PDB entry 6RUR | X-ray diffraction, 6.00 A resolution (low resolution: residue-level contacts below are approximate; hydrogen-bond / salt-bridge calls are withheld) | chains B and Q of the 12 polymer chains in the assembly

Chain B:
Molecule: Complement C3
Source organism: Homo sapiens
UniProtKB: P01024 (CO3_HUMAN); residues 727-1641 here correspond to UniProt positions 749-1663 (UniProt number = residue number + 22)
Sequence (915 residues; each row starts with the number of its first residue):
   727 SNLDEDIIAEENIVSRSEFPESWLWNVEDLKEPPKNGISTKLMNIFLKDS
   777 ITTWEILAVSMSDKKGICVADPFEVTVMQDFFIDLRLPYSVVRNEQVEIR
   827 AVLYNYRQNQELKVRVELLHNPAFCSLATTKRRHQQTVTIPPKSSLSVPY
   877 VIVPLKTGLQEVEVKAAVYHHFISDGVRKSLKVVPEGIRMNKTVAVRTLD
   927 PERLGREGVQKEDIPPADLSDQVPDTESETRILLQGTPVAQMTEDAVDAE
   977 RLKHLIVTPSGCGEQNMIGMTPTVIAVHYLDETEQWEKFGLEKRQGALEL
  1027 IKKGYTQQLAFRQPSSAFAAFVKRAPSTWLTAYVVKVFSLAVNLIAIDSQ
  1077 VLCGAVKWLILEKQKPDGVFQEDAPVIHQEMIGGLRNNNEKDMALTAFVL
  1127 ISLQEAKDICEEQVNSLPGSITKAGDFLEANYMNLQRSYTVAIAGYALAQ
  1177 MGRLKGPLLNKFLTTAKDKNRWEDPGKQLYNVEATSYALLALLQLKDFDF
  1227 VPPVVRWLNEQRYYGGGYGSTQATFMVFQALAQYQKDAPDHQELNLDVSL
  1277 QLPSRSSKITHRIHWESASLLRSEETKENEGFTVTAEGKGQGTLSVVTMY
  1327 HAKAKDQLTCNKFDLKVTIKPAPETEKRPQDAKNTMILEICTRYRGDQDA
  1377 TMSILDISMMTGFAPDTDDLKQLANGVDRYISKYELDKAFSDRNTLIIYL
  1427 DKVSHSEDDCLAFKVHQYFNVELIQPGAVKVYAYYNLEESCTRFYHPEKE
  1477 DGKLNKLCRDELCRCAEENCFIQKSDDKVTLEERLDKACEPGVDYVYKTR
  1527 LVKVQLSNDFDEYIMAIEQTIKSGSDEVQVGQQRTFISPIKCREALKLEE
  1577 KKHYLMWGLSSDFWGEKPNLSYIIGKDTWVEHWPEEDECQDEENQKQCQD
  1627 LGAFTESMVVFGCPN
Unresolved in the structure: 727-728
Swiss-Prot annotation at these positions:
  - region: Glu1612 to Phe1637 (Interaction with CFP/properdin)
  - site: Arg932, Glu933 (Cleavage), Arg1281, Ser1282 (Cleavage), Arg1298, Ser1299 (Cleavage), Asn1641 (Coordinates Mg(2+) for interaction with Complement factor B Bb fragment (CFB))
  - modified residue (Phosphoserine): Ser946, Ser1299, Ser1551
  - glycosylation (N-linked (GlcNAc...) asparagine): Asn917, Asn1595
  - cross-link: Cys988 to Gln991 (Isoglutamyl cysteine thioester (Cys-Gln))
Disulfides: Cys851-Cys1491, Cys1079-Cys1136, Cys1336-Cys1467, Cys1367-Cys1436, Cys1484-Cys1489, Cys1496-Cys1568, Cys1515-Cys1639, Cys1615-Cys1624
Covalent attachments: N-acetylglucosamine (NAG) linked to Asn917
Metal / ion sites: Mg2+: Asn1641 (shared with 3 residues of chain L)
Reported in the primary citation:
  - Mg2+ coordination: Asn1641

Chain Q:
Molecule: Inhibitor
Source organism: Staphylococcus aureus
UniProtKB: A0A0H2DUF0 (A0A0H2DUF0_STAAU); residues 1-85 here correspond to UniProt positions 32-116 (UniProt number = residue number + 31)
Sequence (85 residues; each row starts with the number of its first residue):
     1 STSLPTSNEYQNEKLANELKSLLDELNVNELATGSLNTYYKRTIKISGQK
    51 AMYALKSKDFKKMSEAKYQLQKIYNEIDEALKSKY
Unresolved in the structure: 1

Chain B / chain Q interface:
Residue-residue contacts (32; chain B residue first):
  Asn835(B) - Ser64(Q)
  Asn835(B) - Glu65(Q)
  Asn835(B) - Tyr68(Q)
  Asn835(B) - Gln69(Q)
  Gln836(B) - Lys61(Q)
  Gln836(B) - Ser64(Q)
  Gln836(B) - Glu65(Q)
  Gln836(B) - Tyr68(Q)
  Glu837(B) - Leu15(Q)
  Glu837(B) - Phe60(Q)
  Glu837(B) - Ser64(Q)
  Glu837(B) - Lys67(Q)
  Glu837(B) - Tyr68(Q)
  Lys839(B) - Asn8(Q)
  Lys839(B) - Phe60(Q)
  Thr863(B) - Asn8(Q)
  Thr863(B) - Gln11(Q)
  Thr865(B) - Gln11(Q)
  Pro868(B) - Tyr68(Q)
  His896(B) - Phe60(Q)
  His897(B) - Lys61(Q)
  Asn1360(B) - Leu4(Q)
  Ser1417(B) - Tyr10(Q)
  Ser1417(B) - Lys14(Q)
  Gln1443(B) - Leu4(Q)
  Tyr1444(B) - Pro5(Q)
  Tyr1444(B) - Tyr10(Q)
  Phe1445(B) - Pro5(Q)
  Phe1445(B) - Ser7(Q)
  Asn1446(B) - Ser3(Q)
  Asn1446(B) - Leu4(Q)
  Asn1446(B) - Pro5(Q)
Interface residues without a listed pair, chain B (16 interface residues in all): Leu838
Interface residues without a listed pair, chain Q (20 interface residues in all): Thr2, Thr6, Glu18, Asp59

Overview:
The interface between chain B and chain Q involves 16 residues on one side and 20 on the other. Covalently
linked N-acetylglucosamine: at Asn917(B). From the paper: Mg2+ coordination by Asn1641(B).
Here chain B is Complement C3 (Homo sapiens) and chain Q is Inhibitor (Staphylococcus aureus). Entry 6RUR
(Structure of the SCIN stabilized C3bBb convertase bound to properdin) was determined by X-ray diffraction
together with 6RU5, 6RUV, 6RV6 and 6SEJ from the same study.
